Entry 5SV1 (X-ray diffraction, 3.50 A resolution); this record covers chains B and C of the 6 polymer chains in the assembly.

Chain B (and C):
Name: Biopolymer transport protein ExbB
Organism: Escherichia coli DH1
Notes: chain C of this document is another copy of the same molecule, construct and numbering; everything in this record applies to it too
UniProtKB: P0ABU8 (EXBB_ECO57); numbering as in UniProt (aligned over 1-244)
Amino-acid sequence (244 residues; each row starts with the number of its first residue):
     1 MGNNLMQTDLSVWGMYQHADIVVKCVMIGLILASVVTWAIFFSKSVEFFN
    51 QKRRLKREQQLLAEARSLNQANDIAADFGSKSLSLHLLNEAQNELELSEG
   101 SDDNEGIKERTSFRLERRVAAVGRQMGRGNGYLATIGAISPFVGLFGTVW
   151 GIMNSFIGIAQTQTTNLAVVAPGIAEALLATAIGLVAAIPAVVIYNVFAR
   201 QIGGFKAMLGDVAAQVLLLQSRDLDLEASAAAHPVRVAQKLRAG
Disordered / not traced: 1-9, 235-244 (chain C: 1-9, 234-244)
Modified positions: K108 (N-dimethyl-lysine; MLY)
Ion coordination: Hg2+ near C25 (its only coordinating residue here)

Chain B / chain C interface:
Pairs across the interface (55):
  E94(B) - R222(C)  salt bridge
  L97(B) - R222(C)
  S98(B) - R222(C)
  G100(B) - S229(C)
  S101(B) - D225(C)  hydrogen bond
  S101(B) - L226(C)
  S101(B) - S229(C)
  D102(B) - S229(C)  hydrogen bond (backbone-side chain)
  D103(B) - K108(C)
  D103(B) - D225(C)
  D103(B) - S229(C)
  E105(B) - E105(C)
  G106(B) - K108(C)
  G106(B) - D225(C)
  E109(B) - K108(C)
  R110(B) - L218(C)
  R110(B) - S221(C)  hydrogen bond
  R110(B) - R222(C)
  R110(B) - D225(C)  salt bridge
  F113(B) - A214(C)  hydrophobic
  R114(B) - L218(C)
  R117(B) - G210(C)  hydrogen bond (side chain-backbone)
  R117(B) - D211(C)  salt bridge
  R117(B) - A214(C)
  R124(B) - A207(C)
  G129(B) - R200(C)
  G131(B) - R200(C)
  T135(B) - V193(C)
  I139(B) - I189(C)  hydrophobic
  I139(B) - V193(C)  hydrophobic
  F142(B) - I189(C)  hydrophobic
  L145(B) - L185(C)  hydrophobic
  F146(B) - A182(C)
  F146(B) - L185(C)
  F146(B) - V186(C)  hydrophobic
  V149(B) - L178(C)
  V149(B) - T181(C)
  V149(B) - A182(C)
  W150(B) - M15(C)  hydrophobic
  W150(B) - A182(C)  hydrophobic
  I152(B) - L178(C)
  M153(B) - M15(C)  hydrophobic
  M153(B) - A175(C)
  M153(B) - L178(C)
  M153(B) - L179(C)  hydrophobic
  F156(B) - A171(C)
  F156(B) - I174(C)  hydrophobic
  I157(B) - L10(C)
  I157(B) - M15(C)  hydrophobic
  I159(B) - L167(C)
  I159(B) - A168(C)  hydrophobic
  I159(B) - A171(C)  hydrophobic
  A160(B) - A171(C)  hydrophobic
  Q163(B) - A168(C)
  L167(B) - L167(C)  hydrophobic
Other interface residues (no listed pair), chain B (37 interface residues in all): E99, V143, N154, Q161, T164
Other interface residues (no listed pair), chain C (30 interface residues in all): E116, L217

In short:
37 residues of chain B face 30 of chain C across their interface; the contacts include 4 hydrogen bonds and 3
salt bridges. Polar pairs include E94(B)-R222(C), R110(B)-D225(C) and R117(B)-D211(C).
Chain B and chain C are both Biopolymer transport protein ExbB (Escherichia coli DH1); the structure,
Structure of the ExbB/ExbD complex from E. coli at pH 4.5, was determined by X-ray diffraction (same
publication as 5SV0).
